Entry 5WS3 (X-ray diffraction, 2.30 A resolution); this record covers chain A.

# Chain A
Molecule: Orexin receptor type 2, GlgA glycogen synthase
From: Homo sapiens
Reference sequence: chimeric construct of O43614, Q9V2J8: residues 3-254 from O43614 (OX2R_HUMAN) positions 3-254 (same numbers); residues 1001-1196 from Q9V2J8 positions 218-413 (UniProt number = residue number - 783); residues 294-388 from O43614 (OX2R_HUMAN) positions 294-388 (same numbers)
Amino-acid sequence (560 residues; each row starts with the number of its first residue; numbers below 1 keep their minus sign (Asp-6 is residue -6)):
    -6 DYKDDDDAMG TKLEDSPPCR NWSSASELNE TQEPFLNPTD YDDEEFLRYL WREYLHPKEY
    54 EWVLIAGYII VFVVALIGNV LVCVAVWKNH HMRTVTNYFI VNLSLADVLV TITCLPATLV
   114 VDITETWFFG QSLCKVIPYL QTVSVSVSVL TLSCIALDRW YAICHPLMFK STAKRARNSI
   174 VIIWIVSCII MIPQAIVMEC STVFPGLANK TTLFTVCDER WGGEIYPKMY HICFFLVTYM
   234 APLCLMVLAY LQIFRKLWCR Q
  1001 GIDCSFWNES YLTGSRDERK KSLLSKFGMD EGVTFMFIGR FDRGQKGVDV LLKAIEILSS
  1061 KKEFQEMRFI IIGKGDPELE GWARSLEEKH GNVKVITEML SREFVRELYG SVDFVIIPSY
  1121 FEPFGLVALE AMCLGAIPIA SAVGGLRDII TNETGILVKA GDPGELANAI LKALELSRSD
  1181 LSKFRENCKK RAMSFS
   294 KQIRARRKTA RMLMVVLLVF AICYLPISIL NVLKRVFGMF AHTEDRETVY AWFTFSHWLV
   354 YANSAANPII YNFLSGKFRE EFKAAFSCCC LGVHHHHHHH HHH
Disordered / not traced: -6 to 34, 384-396
Differences from the reference sequence: expression tag (-6 to 2, 389-396); variant Val308 (Ile in O43614)
Swiss-Prot annotation at these positions:
  - region: Asp33 to His49 (Required for response to orexin-A)
  - site: Trp44 (Important for responses to orexin)
  - glycosylation (N-linked (GlcNAc...) asparagine): Asn14, Asn22, Asn202
  - binding site (suvorexant): Asn324
Cystine bridges: Cys127-Cys210
Residues lining bound ligands: 7MA (N-ethyl-2-[(6-methoxypyridin-3-yl)-(2-methylphenyl)sulfonyl-amino]-N-(pyridin-3-ylmethyl)ethanamide): Thr111, Trp120, Pro131, Gln134, Thr135, Val138, Gln187, Met191, Cys210, Glu212, His224, Phe227, Tyr317, Ile320, Ser321, Asn324, His350, Val353, Tyr354

# Summary
Bound to chain A: compound 7MA. Curated annotation (UniProt) lists suvorexant-binding residue Asn324.
Chain A is Orexin receptor type 2, GlgA glycogen synthase (Homo sapiens); the structure, Crystal structures of
human orexin 2 receptor bound to the selective antagonist EMPA, was determined by X-ray diffraction together
with 5WQC from the same study.
